3MGV - chains D and I of the 12 polymer chains in the assembly; structure by X-ray diffraction, 2.29 A resolution.

== Chain D ==
Protein: Recombinase cre
From: Enterobacteria phage P1
UniProt: P06956 (RECR_BPP1); numbering as in UniProt (aligned over 1-343)
Amino-acid sequence (343 residues; each row starts with the number of its first residue):
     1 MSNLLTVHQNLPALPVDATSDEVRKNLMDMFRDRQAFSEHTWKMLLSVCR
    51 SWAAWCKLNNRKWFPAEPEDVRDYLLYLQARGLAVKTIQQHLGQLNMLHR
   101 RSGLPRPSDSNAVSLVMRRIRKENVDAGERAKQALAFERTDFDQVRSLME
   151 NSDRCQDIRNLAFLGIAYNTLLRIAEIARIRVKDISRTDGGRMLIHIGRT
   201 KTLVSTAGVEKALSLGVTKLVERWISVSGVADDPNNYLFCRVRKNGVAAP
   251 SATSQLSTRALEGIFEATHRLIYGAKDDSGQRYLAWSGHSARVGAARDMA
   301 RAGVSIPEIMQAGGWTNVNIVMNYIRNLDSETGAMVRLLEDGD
Disordered / not traced: 1-19, 342-343
UniProt features mapped onto this chain:
  - active site: Arg-173, His-289, Arg-292, Trp-315, Tyr-324 (O-(3'-phospho-DNA)-tyrosine intermediate)
Metal / ion sites: vanadate ion: Tyr-324 (shared with DG15(I) of chain I; 1 residue of chain K)
What the authors report for this chain:
  - binding site for vanadate ion: Arg-173, Lys-201, His-289, Arg-292, Tyr-324
  - catalytic residues: Arg-173, Glu-176, Lys-201, His-289, Arg-292, Tyr-324
  - mutagenesis - R173A, H289W, Y324F: abolished catalytic activity
  - mutagenesis - R173K, E176D, E176M, E176P, E176V, H289A, H289G, H289I, H289L, H289N, H289P, R292K, W315H, W315L, W315M: decreased catalytic activity
  - mutagenesis - R173H, H289M, H289Q: unchanged catalytic activity
  - mutagenesis - Y324T (10-fold): decreased binding to loxP
  - mutagenesis - K201A, K201N, K201R, H289W, W315A, W315G: decreased catalytic activity on in vivo
  - mutagenesis - R173K: unchanged catalytic activity on in vivo
  - mutagenesis - R173K: abolished catalytic activity on in vitro
  - mutagenesis - R292H: decreased catalytic activity on in vitro
  - mutagenesis - W315F, W315Y: decreased catalytic activity (in vitro excision assay)
  - mutagenesis - H289D, H289E, H289K, H289R: abolished catalytic activity on in vivo
  - mutagenesis - E176Q: abolished catalytic activity (in vitro assay)
  - mutagenesis - E176N, E176T: increased catalytic activity on in vitro
  - mutagenesis - E176H, E176W, E176Y: abolished catalytic activity on In vitro

== Chain I ==
Molecule: 15-nt DNA strand
Notes: fragment: Upstream cleaved strand
Sequence (15 nucleotides; numbered 1 to 15; the number before each row is that of its first residue):
     1 TATAACTTCGTATAG
Metal / ion sites: vanadate ion: DG15 (shared with Tyr-324(D) of chain D; 1 residue of chain K)

== Chain D / chain I interface ==
Contacting residue pairs - 50 pairs, chain D then chain I:
  Lys-43(D) with DT11(I), base contact; DA12(I), base contact
  Met-44(D) with DT11(I), base contact; DA12(I), hydrogen bond to the base; DT13(I), base contact
  Ser-47(D) with DT11(I), hydrogen bond to the phosphate
  Arg-50(D) with DG10(I), sugar contact; DT11(I), salt bridge to the phosphate
  Arg-81(D) with DA12(I), salt bridge to the phosphate
  Leu-83(D) with DT13(I), phosphate contact
  Ala-84(D) with DT13(I), hydrogen bond to the phosphate
  Lys-86(D) with DT13(I), sugar contact; DA14(I), base contact; DG15(I), hydrogen bond to the base
  Thr-87(D) with DA12(I), sugar contact; DT13(I), hydrogen bond to the phosphate
  Gln-90(D) with DT13(I), hydrogen bond to the base; DA14(I), base contact
  Ala-131(D) with DA14(I), phosphate contact
  Lys-132(D) with DA14(I), hydrogen bond to the phosphate; DG15(I), phosphate contact
  Gln-133(D) with DG15(I), phosphate contact
  Arg-154(D) with DA5(I), salt bridge to the phosphate
  Gln-156(D) with DA5(I), phosphate contact; DC6(I), hydrogen bond to the phosphate
  Arg-159(D) with DC6(I), salt bridge to the phosphate
  Lys-201(D) with DG15(I), hydrogen bond to the base
  Arg-241(D) with DC6(I), phosphate contact; DT7(I), sugar contact
  Val-242(D) with DA5(I), phosphate contact; DC6(I), hydrogen bond to the phosphate
  Arg-243(D) with DA5(I), sugar contact
  Lys-244(D) with DT3(I), hydrogen bond to the base; DA4(I), sugar contact; DA5(I), sugar contact
  Gln-255(D) with DT7(I), phosphate contact
  Leu-256(D) with DC6(I), phosphate contact; DT7(I), phosphate contact
  Ser-257(D) with DT7(I), hydrogen bond to the phosphate; DT8(I), base contact
  Arg-259(D) with DT8(I), base contact
  Ala-260(D) with DC6(I), sugar contact; DT7(I), phosphate contact
  Arg-282(D) with DA12(I), hydrogen bond to the base; DT13(I), hydrogen bond to the sugar
  Tyr-283(D) with DA14(I), sugar contact
  Ile-320(D) with DG15(I), phosphate contact
  Asn-323(D) with DG15(I), hydrogen bond to the phosphate
  Tyr-324(D) with DG15(I), hydrogen bond to the phosphate
  Arg-326(D) with DG15(I), salt bridge to the phosphate
Other interface residues (no listed pair), chain D (35 interface residues in all): His-91, Arg-130, His-289
Other interface residues (no listed pair), chain I (14 interface residues in all): DA2, DC9

== Summary ==
The interface between chain D and chain I involves 35 residues on one side and 14 on the other; the contacts
include 16 hydrogen bonds and 5 salt bridges. Polar contacts include Met-44(D)/DA12(I), Lys-86(D)/DG15(I) and
Gln-90(D)/DT13(I). From the paper: catalytic residues Arg-173(D), Glu-176(D) and Lys-201(D) among others;
R173K, E176D and E176M of chain D, among others, reduce catalytic activity; 40 substitutions were tested in
all.
Here chain D is Recombinase cre (Enterobacteria phage P1) and chain I is a 15-nt DNA strand. Entry 3MGV (Cre
recombinase-DNA transition state) was determined by X-ray diffraction.
